8JSK - chain A; structure by X-ray diffraction, 2.40 A resolution.

== Chain A ==
Name: PycTIR
Source organism: Pseudovibrio sp. W64
Amino-acid sequence (158 residues; numbered 1 to 158; the number before each row is that of its first residue):
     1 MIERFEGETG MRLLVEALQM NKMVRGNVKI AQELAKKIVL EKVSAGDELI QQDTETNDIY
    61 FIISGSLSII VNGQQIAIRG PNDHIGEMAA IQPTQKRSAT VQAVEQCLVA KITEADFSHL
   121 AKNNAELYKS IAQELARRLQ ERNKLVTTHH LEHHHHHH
Ligand contacts: Uridine-3',5'-cyclic monophosphate (6SY): Ile50, Ile69, Ile76, Arg79, His84, Ile85, Gly86, Glu87, Met88, Ala89, Arg97, Ser98, Ala99, Val101, Arg138
Reported in the primary citation:
  - specificity-determining residues: Asn143
  - binding site for Uridine-3',5'-cyclic monophosphate: Ile50, Ile69, Ile76, Ile85, Gly86, Glu87, Ala89, Arg97, Ser98, Ala99, Val101, Arg138, Asn143
  - mutagenesis - E114R, R138A, N143A, N143S: abolished catalytic activity on Uridine-3',5'-cyclic monophosphate
  - contacts within the chain: Met1-Glu55 (hydrogen bond), Arg4-Glu55 (hydrogen bond), Arg4-Pro93 (hydrogen bond), Arg12-Glu114 (salt bridge), Ser64-Lys96 (hydrogen bond)
  - self-association interface (contacts with another copy of this molecule); pairs are residue here / residue on that copy: Glu16-Lys129 (salt bridge), Met20, Arg25, Gly26, Tyr128, Lys129, Ile131, Ala132, Leu135, Ala136, Leu139

== In short ==
Bound to chain A: Uridine-3',5'-cyclic monophosphate. The paper reports a binding site for
Uridine-3',5'-cyclic monophosphate at Ile50, Ile69 and Ile76 among others; E114R, R138A and N143A, among
others, abolish catalytic activity on Uridine-3',5'-cyclic monophosphate.
Chain A is PycTIR (Pseudovibrio sp. W64); the structure, Crystal structure of an N-terminal cyclic
nucleotide-binding domain of a PycTIR from Pseudovibrio sp. in complex ..., was determined by X-ray
diffraction (same publication as 8JSF, 8JSJ and 8JSZ).
